4BH0 - chains D and F of the 6 polymer chains in the assembly; structure by X-ray diffraction, 2.36 A resolution.

== Chain D (and F) ==
Name: Hemagglutinin
Organism: Influenza virus
Notes: fragment: ha2 of trypsin released ectodomain, residues 347-512; chain F of this document is another copy of the same molecule, construct and numbering; everything in this record applies to it too
Reference sequence: Q207Z6 (Q207Z6_9INFA); residues 1-166 here correspond to UniProt positions 347-512 (UniProt number = residue number + 346)
Amino-acid sequence (166 residues; each row starts with the number of its first residue):
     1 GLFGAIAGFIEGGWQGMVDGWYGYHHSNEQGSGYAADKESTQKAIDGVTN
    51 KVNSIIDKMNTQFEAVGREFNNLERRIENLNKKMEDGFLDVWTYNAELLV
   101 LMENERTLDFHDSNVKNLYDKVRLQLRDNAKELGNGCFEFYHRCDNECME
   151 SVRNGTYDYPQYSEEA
Unresolved in the structure: 1-9, 158-166
Cystine bridges: C144-C148

== Interface between chain D and chain F ==
Residue-residue contacts (29):
  R76(D) with R68(F); E69(F), hydrogen bond (side chain-backbone); F70(F); E74(F), salt bridge
  N79(D) with R68(F), hydrogen bond
  L80(D) with R68(F); L80(F), hydrophobic; N81(F)
  K83(D) with R68(F)
  M84(D) with M84(F), hydrophobic; F88(F)
  G87(D) with F88(F)
  F88(D) with F88(F)
  D90(D) with T61(F)
  V91(D) with F88(F), hydrophobic; W92(F)
  Y94(D) with K58(F); M59(F), hydrophobic; W92(F), hydrophobic; N95(F); L99(F)
  E97(D) with K58(F), salt bridge
  L101(D) with K58(F)
  M102(D) with M102(F), hydrophobic; R106(F)
  E105(D) with R106(F), salt bridge
  K131(D) with D128(F), salt bridge
  L133(D) with R127(F)
  G134(D) with L124(F)
Also at the interface, not in a pair above, chain D (21 interface residues in all): I77, N95, L98, E132
Also at the interface, not in a pair above, chain F (24 interface residues in all): K51, F63, I77, V91, R123

== Summary ==
Chain D and chain F form an interface of 21 and 24 residues respectively; the contacts include 2 hydrogen
bonds and 4 salt bridges. Polar pairs include R76(D)-E74(F), E97(D)-K58(F) and E105(D)-R106(F).
Chain D and chain F are both Hemagglutinin (Influenza virus); the structure, H5 (tyTy) Influenza Virus
Haemagglutinin in Complex with Human Receptor Analogue 6'-SLN, was determined by X-ray diffraction, deposited
together with 4BGW, 4BGX, 4BGY, 4BGZ, 4BH1, 4BH2, 4BH3 and 4BH4.
